6ULR - chains A and B of the 3 polymer chains in the assembly; structure by X-ray diffraction, 3.20 A resolution.

== Chain A ==
Name: HLA class I antigen
Organism: Homo sapiens
UniProtKB: C1K0Y1 (C1K0Y1_HUMAN); residues 1-274 here correspond to UniProt positions 25-298 (UniProt number = residue number + 24)
Sequence (274 residues; numbered 1 to 274; the number before each row is that of its first residue):
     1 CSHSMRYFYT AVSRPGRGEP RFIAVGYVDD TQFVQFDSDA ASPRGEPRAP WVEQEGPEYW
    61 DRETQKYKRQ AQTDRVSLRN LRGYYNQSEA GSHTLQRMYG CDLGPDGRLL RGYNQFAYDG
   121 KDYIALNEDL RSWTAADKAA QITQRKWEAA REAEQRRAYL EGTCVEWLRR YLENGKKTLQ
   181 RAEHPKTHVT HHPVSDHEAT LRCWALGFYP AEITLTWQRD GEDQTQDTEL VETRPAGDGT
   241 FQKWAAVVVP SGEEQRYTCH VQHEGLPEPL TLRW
Not modelled in the structure: 1-2
Disulfide bonds: Cys101-Cys164, Cys203-Cys259

== Chain B ==
Name: Beta-2-microglobulin
Organism: Homo sapiens
UniProtKB: P61769 (B2MG_HUMAN); residues 1-99 here correspond to UniProt positions 21-119 (UniProt number = residue number + 20)
Sequence (99 residues; row label = number of the first residue in the row):
     1 IQRTPKIQVY SRHPAENGKS NFLNCYVSGF HPSDIEVDLL KNGERIEKVE HSDLSFSKDW
    61 SFYLLYYTEF TPTEKDEYAC RVNHVTLSQP KIVKWDRDM
Swiss-Prot annotation at these positions:
  - modified residue: Gln2 (Pyrrolidone carboxylic acid)
  - glycosylation: Ile1 (N-linked (Glc) (glycation) isoleucine), Lys19 (N-linked (Glc) (glycation) lysine), Lys41 (N-linked (Glc) (glycation) lysine), Lys48 (N-linked (Glc) (glycation) lysine), Lys58 (N-linked (Glc) (glycation) lysine), Lys91 (N-linked (Glc) (glycation) lysine), Lys94 (N-linked (Glc) (glycation) lysine)
Disulfide bonds: Cys25-Cys80

== Chain A / chain B interface ==
Residue-residue contacts (48; chain A residue first):
  Phe8(A) - Phe56(B)  hydrophobic
  Tyr9(A) - Phe56(B)
  Thr10(A) - Phe56(B)
  Thr10(A) - Phe62(B)
  Ile23(A) - Leu54(B)
  Val25(A) - Asp53(B)
  Val25(A) - Leu54(B)
  Val25(A) - Ser55(B)
  Tyr27(A) - Tyr63(B)
  Gln32(A) - Asp53(B)  hydrogen bond
  Gln35(A) - Asp53(B)
  Arg48(A) - Asp53(B)  salt bridge
  Thr94(A) - Phe62(B)
  Gln96(A) - His31(B)  hydrogen bond
  Gln96(A) - Phe56(B)
  Gln96(A) - Trp60(B)  hydrogen bond (side chain-backbone)
  Gln96(A) - Phe62(B)
  Arg97(A) - Phe56(B)
  Gln115(A) - Trp60(B)
  Phe116(A) - Trp60(B)
  Ala117(A) - Trp60(B)  hydrophobic
  Asp119(A) - Ile1(B)
  Asp119(A) - His31(B)
  Gly120(A) - Ile1(B)
  Gly120(A) - Arg3(B)
  Gly120(A) - His31(B)
  Lys121(A) - Ile1(B)
  Asp122(A) - Trp60(B)  hydrogen bond
  His192(A) - Asp98(B)  salt bridge
  Arg202(A) - Asp98(B)
  Arg202(A) - Met99(B)  hydrogen bond (side chain-backbone)
  Trp204(A) - Asp98(B)
  Val231(A) - Gln8(B)
  Val231(A) - Met99(B)  hydrophobic
  Glu232(A) - Lys6(B)
  Glu232(A) - Gln8(B)
  Glu232(A) - Ser28(B)  hydrogen bond
  Arg234(A) - Gln8(B)
  Arg234(A) - Tyr10(B)
  Pro235(A) - Tyr10(B)  hydrogen bond (backbone-side chain)
  Pro235(A) - Tyr26(B)
  Pro235(A) - Leu65(B)  hydrophobic
  Ala236(A) - Arg12(B)  hydrogen bond (backbone-side chain)
  Ala236(A) - Asn24(B)  hydrogen bond (backbone-side chain)
  Gly237(A) - Arg12(B)
  Gln242(A) - Tyr10(B)
  Gln242(A) - Ser11(B)
  Gln242(A) - Arg12(B)  hydrogen bond (side chain-backbone)
Interface residues without a listed pair, chain A (35 interface residues in all): Val12, Met98, Leu206, Thr233, Asp238, Trp244
Interface residues without a listed pair, chain B (25 interface residues in all): His13, Pro14, Pro32, Ser33

== Summary ==
35 residues of chain A and 25 residues of chain B are in contact, with 10 hydrogen bonds and 2 salt bridges.
Polar pairs include Arg48(A)-Asp53(B), His192(A)-Asp98(B) and Gln32(A)-Asp53(B).
Chain A is HLA class I antigen and chain B is Beta-2-microglobulin, both from Homo sapiens; the structure,
Molecular basis for tumor infiltrating TCR recognition of hotspot KRAS-G12D mutation, was determined by X-ray
diffraction, deposited together with 6ULI, 6ULK, 6ULN and 6UON.
